PDB entry 7D45 | electron microscopy, 3.80 A resolution | chains D and H of the 11 polymer chains in the assembly

Chain D:
Molecule: Translation initiation factor eIF-2B subunit beta
Source organism: Homo sapiens
UniProtKB: P49770 (EI2BB_HUMAN); residue numbers follow UniProt; this construct covers 1-351
Sequence (351 residues; row label = number of the first residue in the row):
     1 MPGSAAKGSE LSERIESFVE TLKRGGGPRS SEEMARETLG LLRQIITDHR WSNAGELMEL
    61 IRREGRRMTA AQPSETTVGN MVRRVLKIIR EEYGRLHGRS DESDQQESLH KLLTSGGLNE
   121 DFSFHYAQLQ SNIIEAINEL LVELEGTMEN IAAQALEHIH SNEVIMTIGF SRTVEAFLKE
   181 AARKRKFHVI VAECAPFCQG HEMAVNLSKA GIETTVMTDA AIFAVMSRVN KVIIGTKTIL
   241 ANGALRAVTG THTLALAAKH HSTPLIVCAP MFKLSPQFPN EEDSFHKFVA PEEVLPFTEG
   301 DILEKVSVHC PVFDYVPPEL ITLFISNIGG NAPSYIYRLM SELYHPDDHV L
Unresolved in the structure: 1-7, 99-118
Swiss-Prot annotation at these positions:
  - natural variant: Val-85 (V85E: In VWM2), Ala-127 (A127V: Found in a patient with Rett syndrome-like phenotype; uncertain significance), Ser-171 (S171F: In VWM2), Pro-196 (P196S: In VWM2), Gly-200 (G200V: In VWM2), Glu-213 (E213G: In VWM2), Cys-268 (C268Y: In VWM2), Lys-273 (K273R: In VWM2), Val-316 (V316D: In VWM2), Gly-329 (G329V: In VWM2)

Chain H:
Molecule: Translation initiation factor eIF-2B subunit delta
Source organism: Homo sapiens
UniProtKB: Q9UI10 (EI2BD_HUMAN); numbering as in UniProt (aligned over 1-523)
Sequence (523 residues; row label = number of the first residue in the row):
     1 MAAVAVAVRE DSGSGMKAEL PPGPGAVGRE MTKEEKLQLR KEKKQQKKKR KEEKGAEPET
    61 GSAVSAAQCQ VGPTRELPES GIQLGTPREK VPAGRSKAEL RAERRAKQEA ERALKQARKG
   121 EQGGPPPKAS PSTAGETPSG VKRLPEYPQV DDLLLRRLVK KPERQQVPTR KDYGSKVSLF
   181 SHLPQYSRQN SLTQFMSIPS SVIHPAMVRL GLQYSQGLVS GSNARCIALL RALQQVIQDY
   241 TTPPNEELSR DLVNKLKPYM SFLTQCRPLS ASMHNAIKFL NKEITSVGSS KREEEAKSEL
   301 RAAIDRYVQE KIVLAAQAIS RFAYQKISNG DVILVYGCSS LVSRILQEAW TEGRRFRVVV
   361 VDSRPWLEGR HTLRSLVHAG VPASYLLIPA ASYVLPEVSK VLLGAHALLA NGSVMSRVGT
   421 AQLALVARAH NVPVLVCCET YKFCERVQTD AFVSNELDDP DDLQCKRGEH VALANWQNHA
   481 SLRLLNLVYD VTPPELVDLV ITELGMIPCS SVPVVLRVKS SDQ
Unresolved in the structure: 1-165, 519-523
Swiss-Prot annotation at these positions:
  - region: Arg-170 to Leu-179 (May bind the chemical integrated stress response (ISR) inhibitor ISRIB)
  - modified residue: Ala-2 (N-acetylalanine), Ser-12 (Phosphoserine), Thr-86 (Phosphothreonine), Ser-130 (Phosphoserine)
  - natural variant: Arg-209 (R209Q: In VWM4), Ala-228 (A228V: In VWM4), Leu-269 (L269R: In VWM4), Arg-357 (R357Q: In VWM4), Arg-374 (R374C: In VWM4), Cys-465 (C465R: In VWM4), Tyr-489 (Y489H: In VWM4)
What the authors report for this chain:
  - mutagenesis - E310K, L314Q: decreased catalytic activity on ISRIB
  - mutagenesis - E310K, L314Q: decreased binding to eIF2(alphaP)
  - mutagenesis - E310K, L314Q: decreased binding to Eukaryotic translation initiation factor 2 subunit 1

How chain D and chain H interact:
Pairs across the interface (94; chain D residue first):
  Glu-193(D) / Arg-364(H)  salt bridge
  Ala-195(D) / Arg-364(H)
  Ala-195(D) / Leu-387(H)
  Ala-195(D) / Pro-389(H)  hydrophobic
  Pro-196(D) / Leu-387(H)
  Pro-196(D) / Pro-389(H)
  Phe-197(D) / Arg-467(H)
  Cys-198(D) / Arg-364(H)  hydrogen bond
  Cys-198(D) / Cys-465(H)  hydrophobic
  Cys-198(D) / Arg-467(H)
  His-201(D) / Cys-465(H)
  His-201(D) / Ala-472(H)
  His-201(D) / Leu-473(H)
  Glu-202(D) / Ala-472(H)
  Val-205(D) / Ala-472(H)
  Val-205(D) / Leu-473(H)  hydrophobic
  Ser-208(D) / Ser-481(H)
  Ser-208(D) / Leu-482(H)  hydrogen bond (side chain-backbone)
  Gly-211(D) / Ser-481(H)
  Ile-212(D) / Ser-481(H)
  Glu-213(D) / Ser-178(H)
  Glu-213(D) / Ser-481(H)
  Glu-213(D) / Arg-483(H)  salt bridge
  Thr-214(D) / Ser-481(H)
  Thr-214(D) / Leu-482(H)
  Thr-214(D) / Arg-483(H)  hydrogen bond (backbone-backbone)
  Thr-215(D) / Val-177(H)
  Thr-215(D) / Arg-483(H)
  Thr-215(D) / Leu-485(H)
  Val-216(D) / Leu-482(H)  hydrophobic
  Val-216(D) / Arg-483(H)
  Val-216(D) / Leu-484(H)  hydrophobic
  Val-216(D) / Leu-485(H)
  Met-217(D) / Leu-485(H)  hydrophobic
  Thr-218(D) / Arg-364(H)
  Thr-218(D) / Leu-463(H)
  Asp-219(D) / Pro-389(H)
  Asp-219(D) / Gln-422(H)  hydrogen bond (backbone-side chain)
  Ala-220(D) / Tyr-336(H)
  Ala-220(D) / Ser-363(H)
  Ala-220(D) / Val-418(H)
  Ala-220(D) / Gly-419(H)
  Ala-220(D) / Gln-422(H)
  Ala-221(D) / Val-418(H)  hydrophobic
  Ala-221(D) / Gln-422(H)
  Ile-222(D) / Gln-422(H)  hydrogen bond (backbone-side chain)
  Phe-223(D) / Ala-421(H)  hydrophobic
  Phe-223(D) / Gln-422(H)
  Phe-223(D) / Leu-425(H)  hydrophobic
  Phe-223(D) / Leu-496(H)  hydrophobic
  Ala-224(D) / Ala-451(H)  hydrophobic
  Ala-224(D) / Phe-452(H)
  Ala-224(D) / Asp-490(H)
  Val-225(D) / Phe-452(H)  hydrophobic
  Val-225(D) / Leu-487(H)  hydrophobic
  Arg-228(D) / Asp-450(H)  salt bridge
  Arg-228(D) / Phe-452(H)
  Thr-249(D) / Pro-389(H)  hydrogen bond (side chain-backbone)
  Gly-250(D) / Pro-389(H)  hydrogen bond (backbone-backbone)
  His-252(D) / Ser-392(H)
  Thr-253(D) / Gln-422(H)
  Thr-253(D) / Val-426(H)
  Leu-256(D) / Leu-425(H)  hydrophobic
  Leu-256(D) / Ala-429(H)  hydrophobic
  Ala-257(D) / Leu-425(H)  hydrophobic
  His-260(D) / Glu-495(H)  salt bridge
  His-286(D) / Tyr-393(H)
  Phe-288(D) / Tyr-393(H)
  Glu-293(D) / Arg-467(H)  salt bridge
  Val-294(D) / Arg-370(H)
  Val-294(D) / Tyr-385(H)
  Val-294(D) / Leu-387(H)
  Leu-295(D) / Arg-370(H)
  Leu-295(D) / Leu-373(H)  hydrophobic
  Leu-295(D) / Tyr-385(H)  hydrophobic
  Pro-296(D) / Arg-370(H)
  Glu-299(D) / Arg-374(H)  salt bridge
  Ile-302(D) / Leu-373(H)  hydrophobic
  Ile-302(D) / Arg-374(H)
  Ile-302(D) / Val-377(H)  hydrophobic
  Ile-302(D) / His-378(H)
  Lys-305(D) / Val-377(H)
  Lys-305(D) / Ala-383(H)
  Val-306(D) / Leu-373(H)  hydrophobic
  Val-306(D) / Ala-383(H)  hydrophobic
  Ser-307(D) / Ala-383(H)
  Ser-307(D) / Ser-384(H)
  Ser-307(D) / Tyr-385(H)
  Val-308(D) / Tyr-385(H)
  His-309(D) / Tyr-385(H)
  His-309(D) / Leu-386(H)
  Pro-311(D) / Ala-390(H)
  Pro-311(D) / Tyr-393(H)  hydrophobic
  Asp-314(D) / Ser-392(H)  hydrogen bond
Other interface residues (no listed pair), chain D (49 interface residues in all): His-188, Lys-209
Other interface residues (no listed pair), chain H (51 interface residues in all): Leu-179, Pro-365, Ile-388, His-430, Gln-464, His-479, Val-491, Pro-493

Overview:
The interface between chain D and chain H involves 49 residues on one side and 51 on the other, with 8
hydrogen bonds and 6 salt bridges. Polar pairs include Glu-193(D)/Arg-364(H), Glu-213(D)/Arg-483(H) and
Arg-228(D)/Asp-450(H). The paper reports that E310K and L314Q of chain H reduce catalytic activity on ISRIB;
E310K and L314Q of chain H reduce binding to eIF2(alphaP).
Chain D is Translation initiation factor eIF-2B subunit beta and chain H is Translation initiation factor
eIF-2B subunit delta, both from Homo sapiens; the structure, eIF2B-eIF2(aP), aP1 complex, was determined by
electron microscopy together with 7D43, 7D44 and 7D46 from the same study.
